5J7B - chains A and B; structure by X-ray diffraction, 2.53 A resolution.

Chain A (and B):
Molecule: Receptor-interacting serine/threonine-protein kinase 2
Source organism: Homo sapiens
Notes: EC 2.7.11.1, 2.7.10.2; chain B of this document is another copy of the same molecule, construct and numbering; everything in this record applies to it too
UniProt: O43353 (RIPK2_HUMAN); residue numbers follow UniProt; this construct covers 1-310
Amino-acid sequence (326 residues; each row starts with the number of its first residue; numbers below 1 keep their minus sign (Met-15 is residue -15)):
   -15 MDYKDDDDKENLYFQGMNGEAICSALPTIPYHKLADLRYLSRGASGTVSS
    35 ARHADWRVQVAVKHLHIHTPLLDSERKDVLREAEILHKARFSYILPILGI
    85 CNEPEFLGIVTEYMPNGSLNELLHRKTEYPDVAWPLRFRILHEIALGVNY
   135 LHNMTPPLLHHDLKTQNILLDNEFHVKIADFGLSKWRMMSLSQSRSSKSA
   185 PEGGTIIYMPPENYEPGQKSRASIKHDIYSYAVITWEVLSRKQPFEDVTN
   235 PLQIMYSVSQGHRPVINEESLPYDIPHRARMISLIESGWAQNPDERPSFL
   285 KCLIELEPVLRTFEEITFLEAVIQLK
Unresolved in the structure: -15 to 4, 50-54, 168-187, 200-203 (chain B: -15 to 3, 50-57, 168-185)
Sequence notes: initiating methionine (-15); expression tag (-14 to 0)
Ligand contacts: 6GD (6-(tert-butylsulfonyl)-N-(5-fluoro-2H-indazol-3-yl)quinolin-4-amine): Leu24, Ser25, Val32, Ala45, Val46, Lys47, Glu66, Leu70, Leu79, Ile93, Val94, Thr95, Glu96, Tyr97, Met98, Gly101, Ser102, Glu105, Gln150, Leu153, Ala163, Asp164

Interface between chain A and chain B:
Pairs across the interface (64):
  Ile6(A) - Ser8(B)
  Ile6(A) - Ala9(B)
  Ile6(A) - Leu10(B)  hydrogen bond (backbone-backbone)
  Ile6(A) - Glu68(B)
  Ile6(A) - His71(B)
  Cys7(A) - Cys7(B)  hydrophobic
  Cys7(A) - Ser8(B)
  Cys7(A) - Lys72(B)
  Ser8(A) - Ile6(B)
  Ser8(A) - Cys7(B)
  Ser8(A) - Ser8(B)  hydrogen bond (backbone-backbone)
  Ser8(A) - His71(B)  hydrogen bond (side chain-backbone)
  Ser8(A) - Lys72(B)
  Ala9(A) - Ile6(B)
  Leu10(A) - Ile6(B)  hydrogen bond (backbone-backbone)
  Asp39(A) - Asn133(B)  hydrogen bond (backbone-side chain)
  Asp39(A) - Asn137(B)
  Asp39(A) - Leu284(B)
  Trp40(A) - Leu130(B)
  Trp40(A) - Asn133(B)
  Trp40(A) - Tyr134(B)
  Arg41(A) - Leu130(B)
  Arg41(A) - Leu284(B)
  Arg41(A) - Leu287(B)
  Arg41(A) - Ile288(B)
  Arg41(A) - Glu291(B)  salt bridge
  Val42(A) - Leu130(B)  hydrophobic
  Glu68(A) - Ile6(B)
  His71(A) - Ile6(B)
  His71(A) - Ser8(B)  hydrogen bond (backbone-side chain)
  Lys72(A) - Cys7(B)  hydrogen bond (side chain-backbone)
  Lys72(A) - Ser8(B)
  Arg74(A) - Arg74(B)
  Phe75(A) - Val42(B)  hydrophobic
  Ser76(A) - Glu96(B)  hydrogen bond
  Leu82(A) - Phe75(B)  hydrophobic
  Glu96(A) - Ser76(B)  hydrogen bond
  Leu130(A) - Trp40(B)
  Leu130(A) - Arg41(B)
  Leu130(A) - Val42(B)  hydrophobic
  Asn133(A) - Asp39(B)  hydrogen bond (side chain-backbone)
  Asn133(A) - Trp40(B)
  Tyr134(A) - Pro11(B)
  Tyr134(A) - Trp40(B)
  Asn137(A) - Asp39(B)
  Asn156(A) - Glu299(B)
  Glu157(A) - Glu157(B)
  Glu157(A) - His159(B)  salt bridge
  His159(A) - Glu157(B)  salt bridge
  Leu284(A) - Arg41(B)
  Leu287(A) - Arg41(B)
  Ile288(A) - Arg41(B)
  Glu291(A) - Arg41(B)  salt bridge
  Glu299(A) - Asn156(B)  hydrogen bond
  Glu299(A) - Lys310(B)
  Ile300(A) - Lys310(B)
  Leu303(A) - Val306(B)  hydrophobic
  Leu303(A) - Ile307(B)  hydrophobic
  Leu303(A) - Lys310(B)
  Ile307(A) - Ile300(B)  hydrophobic
  Ile307(A) - Glu304(B)
  Ile307(A) - Ile307(B)  hydrophobic
  Lys310(A) - Ile300(B)
  Lys310(A) - Leu303(B)
Other interface residues (no listed pair), chain A (41 interface residues in all): Pro11, Thr12, Ala38, Leu64, Ala67, Tyr77, Arg123, Val306
Other interface residues (no listed pair), chain B (44 interface residues in all): Glu4, Ala5, Ala38, Leu64, Ala67, Tyr77, Leu82, Ile84, Arg123

Overview:
41 residues of chain A face 44 of chain B across their interface, with 11 hydrogen bonds and 4 salt bridges.
Polar contacts include Arg41(A)-Glu291(B), Glu157(A)-His159(B) and Ser8(A)-His71(B). Chain A binds compound
6GD.
Both chains are Receptor-interacting serine/threonine-protein kinase 2 (Homo sapiens). Entry 5J7B (The
identification and pharmacological characterization of
6-(tert-butylsulfonyl)-N-(5-fluoro-1H-indazol-3-yl)quinolin-4-amine (GSK583), a highly potent and selective
inhibitor of RIP2 ...) was determined by X-ray diffraction together with 5J79 from the same study.
